8PR7 - chains D and F of the 6 polymer chains in the assembly; structure by X-ray diffraction, 2.76 A resolution.

== Chain D ==
Molecule: Aurora kinase A
Organism: Homo sapiens
Notes: EC 2.7.11.1
Reference sequence: O14965 (AURKA_HUMAN); numbering as in UniProt (aligned over 122-403)
Amino-acid sequence (283 residues; row label = number of the first residue in the row):
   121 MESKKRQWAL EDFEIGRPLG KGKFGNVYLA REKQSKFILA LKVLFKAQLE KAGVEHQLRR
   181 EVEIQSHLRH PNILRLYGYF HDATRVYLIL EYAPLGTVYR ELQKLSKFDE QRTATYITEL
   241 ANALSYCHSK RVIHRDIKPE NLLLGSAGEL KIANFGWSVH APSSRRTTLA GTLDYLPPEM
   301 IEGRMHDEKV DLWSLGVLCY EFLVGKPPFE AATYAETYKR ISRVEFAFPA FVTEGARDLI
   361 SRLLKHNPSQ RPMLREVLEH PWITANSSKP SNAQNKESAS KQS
Disordered / not traced: 121-125, 278-289, 389-403
Differences from the reference sequence: initiating methionine (121); engineered mutation Asn274 (Asp in O14965), Ala290 (Cys in O14965), Ala332 (Asn in O14965), Ala335 (Gln in O14965), Ala347 (Thr in O14965), Ala350 (Asp in O14965), Ala393 (Cys in O14965)
Ligand contacts: ADP (adenosine-5'-diphosphate): Leu139, Gly140, Lys141, Gly142, Lys143, Phe144, Val147, Ala160, Leu194, Glu211, Tyr212, Ala213, Thr217
Curated features (UniProtKB/Swiss-Prot):
  - region: His280 to Leu289, Gly291 to Leu293 (Activation segment)
  - active site: Asp256 (Proton acceptor)
  - binding site (ATP): Lys143, Lys162, Glu211 to Ala213, Glu260, Asn261
  - modified residue: Thr287 (Phosphothreonine), Thr288 (Phosphothreonine), Ser342 (Phosphoserine)
  - cross-link: Lys258 (Glycyl lysine isopeptide (Lys-Gly) (interchain with G-Cter in SUMO2))
  - natural variant: Ser155 (S155R: In a colorectal adenocarcinoma sample), Val174 (V174M: In a metastatic melanoma sample)
  - mutagenesis: Lys162 (K162R: Loss of kinase activity), Phe165 (F165A: Decreases the interaction with phosphatase type 1 isoforms), Gly198 (G198N: Reduces interaction with TPX2. Reduces kinase activity tenfold. Promotes interaction with the AURKB binding partners INCENP and BIRC5 that are normally not bound by AURKA), Arg205 (R205A: Reduces ubiquitination and proteasomal degradation), Thr287 (T287A: No direct effect on catalytic activity; T287E: Enhances interaction with TPX2), Thr288 (T288A: Reduces cilia disassembly and kinase activity; T288D: Mimics phosphorylation state and increases kinase activity), Tyr334 (Y334A: Reduces binding to MYCN), Phe346 (F346A: Decreases the interaction with phosphatase type 1 isoforms)
From the paper describing this entry:
  - mutagenesis - F165D/R205A (26 +/- 16 uM): decreased binding to Centrosomal protein of 192 kDa (chain F)

== Chain F ==
Molecule: Centrosomal protein of 192 kDa
Organism: Homo sapiens
Reference sequence: Q8TEP8 (CE192_HUMAN); numbering as in UniProt (aligned over 468-533)
Amino-acid sequence (69 residues; each row starts with the number of its first residue):
   465 GSMPQSVVYQ NEEGRWVTDL AYYTSFNSKQ NLNVSLSDEM NEDFRSGSEA FDLIAQDEEE
   525 FNKEHQFIQ
Disordered / not traced: 465-505, 528-533
Differences from the reference sequence: expression tag (465-467)
From the paper describing this entry:
  - mutagenesis - Y487A/F490A (Kd 2 uM): decreased binding to Aurora kinase A (chain D)
  - mutagenesis - F490D/F508D/I518D: abolished binding to Aurora kinase A (chain D)

== Interface between chain D and chain F ==
Residue-residue contacts - 13 pairs, chain D then chain F:
  Glu134(D) with Arg509(F)
  Ile135(D) with Phe508(F); Arg509(F), hydrogen bond (backbone-backbone)
  Gly136(D) with Phe508(F)
  Lys143(D) with Phe525(F)
  Phe144(D) with Phe525(F)
  Gly145(D) with Phe525(F)
  Asn146(D) with Asp521(F)
  Tyr148(D) with Asp521(F), hydrogen bond
  Leu149(D) with Phe508(F), hydrophobic
  Arg151(D) with Phe508(F)
  Lys156(D) with Phe508(F)
  Gln168(D) with Phe525(F)
Also at the interface, not in a pair above, chain D (16 interface residues in all): Pro138, Ala150, Lys153, Phe165
Also at the interface, not in a pair above, chain F (9 interface residues in all): Glu506, Asp507, Ser510, Gly511, Ala514
From the paper, about this interface:
  - hot spots on chain D (mutagenesis) - F165D (Kd >5 uM): decreased binding to Centrosomal protein of 192 kDa (chain F)
  - hot spots on chain F (mutagenesis) - L484D (Kd 19.9 uM): decreased binding to Aurora kinase A (chain D)

== Summary ==
16 residues of chain D and 9 residues of chain F are in contact; the contacts include 2 hydrogen bonds. Polar
contacts include Tyr148(D)-Asp521(F) and Ile135(D)-Arg509(F). The paper reports that F165D/R205A and F165D of
chain D reduce binding to Centrosomal protein of 192 kDa (chain F); Y487A/F490A and L484D of chain F reduce
binding to Aurora kinase A (chain D).
Chain D is Aurora kinase A and chain F is Centrosomal protein of 192 kDa, both from Homo sapiens; the
structure, Aurora-A in complex with CEP192 and an inhibitory monobody, was determined by X-ray diffraction.
